PDB entry 9CU1 | electron microscopy, 2.83 A resolution | chains L and M of the 14 polymer chains in the assembly

# Chain L (and M)
Name: Nitrogenase iron protein 1
Source organism: Azotobacter vinelandii
Notes: EC 1.18.6.1; chain M of this document is another copy of the same molecule, construct and numbering; everything in this record applies to it too
UniProt: P00459 (NIFH1_AZOVI); residue numbers follow UniProt; this construct covers 1-290
Chain sequence (290 residues; numbered 1 to 290; the number before each row is that of its first residue):
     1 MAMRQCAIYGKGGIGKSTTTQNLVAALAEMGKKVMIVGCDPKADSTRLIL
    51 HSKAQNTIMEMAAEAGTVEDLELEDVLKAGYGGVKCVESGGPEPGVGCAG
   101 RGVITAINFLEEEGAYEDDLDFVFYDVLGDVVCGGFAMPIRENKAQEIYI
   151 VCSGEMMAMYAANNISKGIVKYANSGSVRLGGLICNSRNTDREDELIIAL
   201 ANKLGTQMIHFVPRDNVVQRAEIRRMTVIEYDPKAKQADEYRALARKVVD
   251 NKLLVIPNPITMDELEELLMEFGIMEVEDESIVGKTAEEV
Unresolved in the structure: 1-2, 275-290 (chain M: 1, 282-290)
Bound ions: Mg2+: S17 (together with ADP); 4Fe-4S cluster Fe: C98, C133 (shared with C98(M), C133(M) of chain M)
Residues lining bound ligands:
  - ADP (adenosine-5'-diphosphate): G12, G13, I14, G15, K16, S17, T18, D40, K42, D44, N186, V212, P213, R214, D215, V218, Q219, E222, Q237, Y241
  - 4Fe-4S cluster (SF4): C98, A99, G100, V131, C133, G134, F136
Swiss-Prot annotation at these positions:
  - binding site (ATP): G10 to S17
  - binding site ([4Fe-4S] cluster): C98, C133
  - modified residue: R101 (ADP-ribosylarginine)
  - mutagenesis: K16 (K16Q/P: Loss of nitrogen fixation)

# How chain L and chain M interact
Contacting residue pairs (34; chain L residue first):
  G13(L) - M157(M)
  K42(L) - M157(M)  hydrogen bond
  K42(L) - Y160(M)
  K53(L) - E266(M)  salt bridge
  P94(L) - V132(M)  hydrophobic
  P94(L) - N164(M)
  P94(L) - K171(M)
  G95(L) - K171(M)
  G95(L) - Y172(M)  hydrogen bond (backbone-side chain)
  V96(L) - K171(M)
  G97(L) - C133(M)
  A99(L) - C133(M)  hydrophobic
  D130(L) - D130(M)
  V131(L) - L128(M)  hydrophobic
  V131(L) - V131(M)  hydrophobic
  V132(L) - G95(M)  hydrogen bond (backbone-backbone)
  C133(L) - G97(M)
  C133(L) - A99(M)  hydrophobic
  M156(L) - K42(M)
  M157(L) - G13(M)
  M157(L) - K42(M)  hydrogen bond
  Y160(L) - P41(M)
  Y160(L) - K42(M)
  N164(L) - P94(M)
  K167(L) - P94(M)
  K171(L) - V96(M)
  Y172(L) - G95(M)  hydrogen bond (side chain-backbone)
  I223(L) - E276(M)
  I223(L) - V277(M)
  I223(L) - E278(M)
  R225(L) - E278(M)  salt bridge
  D263(L) - K53(M)  salt bridge
  E266(L) - R47(M)  salt bridge
  M270(L) - I223(M)  hydrophobic
Other interface residues (no listed pair), chain L (33 interface residues in all): G12, P41, R47, E93, G134, A137, R141, G168, M262
Other interface residues (no listed pair), chain M (35 interface residues in all): K11, G12, C98, G134, E155, K167, G168, D263, D279, E280

# In short
The interface between chain L and chain M involves 33 residues on one side and 35 on the other; the contacts
include 5 hydrogen bonds and 4 salt bridges. Among the polar pairs are K53(L)-E266(M), R225(L)-E278(M) and
D263(L)-K53(M).
Both chains are Nitrogenase iron protein 1 (Azotobacter vinelandii). Entry 9CU1 (Azotobacter vinelandii
filamentous 2:2:1 MoFeP:FeP:FeSII-Complex (termini; C1 symmetry)) was determined by electron microscopy
together with 9CTZ, 9CU0 and 9CU2 from the same study.
